PDB entry 2HJF | X-ray diffraction, 2.90 A resolution | chains A and C of the 3 polymer chains in the assembly

== Chain A ==
Protein: Antibody fragment Heavy chain
Source organism: Mus musculus
Notes: antibody fragment or engineered binder
Sequence (219 residues; each row starts with the number of its first residue):
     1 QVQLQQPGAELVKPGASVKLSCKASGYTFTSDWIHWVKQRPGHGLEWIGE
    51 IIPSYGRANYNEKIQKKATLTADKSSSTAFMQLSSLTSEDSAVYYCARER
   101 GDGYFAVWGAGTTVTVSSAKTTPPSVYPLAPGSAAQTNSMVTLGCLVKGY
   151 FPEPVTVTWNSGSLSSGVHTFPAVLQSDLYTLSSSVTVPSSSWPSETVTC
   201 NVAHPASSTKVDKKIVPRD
Disulfides: C22-C96, C145-C200

== Chain C ==
Protein: Voltage-gated potassium channel
Source organism: Streptomyces lividans
UniProtKB: P0A334 (KCSA_STRLI); residue numbers follow UniProt; this construct covers 22-124
Sequence (103 residues; each row starts with the number of its first residue):
    22 SALHWRAAGAATVLLVIVLLAGSYLAVLAERGAPGAQLITYPRALWWSVE
    72 TATTVGYGDLYPVTLWGRCVAVVVMVAGITSFGLVTAALATWFVGREQER
   122 RGH
Sequence notes: engineered mutation C90 (Leu in P0A334)
Ion coordination: K+ site 1: T75, V76; K+ site 2 near T75 (its only coordinating residue here); K+ site 3: V76, G77; K+ site 4 near Y78 (its only coordinating residue here)
Residues lining bound ligands: tetrabutylammonium ion (TBA): A73, T74, T75, G99, I100, F103, G104, T107
Curated features (UniProtKB/Swiss-Prot):
  - motif: T75 to D80 (Selectivity filter)
  - mutagenesis: E71 (E71A: Prevents channel inactivation)

== Chain A / chain C interface ==
Residue-residue contacts (22):
  T30(A) - Y45(C)  hydrogen bond
  S31(A) - Y62(C)
  W33(A) - L49(C)  hydrophobic
  W33(A) - R52(C)
  W33(A) - Y62(C)  hydrogen bond
  E50(A) - R52(C)  salt bridge
  I52(A) - Y45(C)
  I52(A) - Y62(C)
  S54(A) - Y45(C)  hydrogen bond
  Y55(A) - Y45(C)
  Y55(A) - L49(C)  hydrophobic
  R57(A) - L49(C)
  N59(A) - R52(C)
  N59(A) - G53(C)
  E99(A) - R52(C)  salt bridge
  R100(A) - Y62(C)
  G101(A) - R52(C)
  G101(A) - T61(C)
  G101(A) - Y62(C)  hydrogen bond (backbone-backbone)
  G101(A) - P63(C)
  D102(A) - T61(C)
  G103(A) - T61(C)
Interface residues without a listed pair, chain A (15 interface residues in all): H35
Interface residues without a listed pair, chain C (8 interface residues in all): V48

== Summary ==
15 residues of chain A and 8 residues of chain C are in contact; the contacts include 4 hydrogen bonds and 2
salt bridges. Polar pairs include E50(A)-R52(C), E99(A)-R52(C) and T30(A)-Y45(C). Chain C binds
tetrabutylammonium ion. UniProt lists one mutagenesis site on chain C.
Here chain A is Antibody fragment Heavy chain (Mus musculus) and chain C is Voltage-gated potassium channel
(Streptomyces lividans). Entry 2HJF (Potassium channel kcsa-fab complex with tetrabutylammonium (TBA)) was
determined by X-ray diffraction.
